Entry 5UBE (X-ray diffraction, 2.00 A resolution); this record covers chain A.

# Chain A
Name: RctB replication initiator protein
Source organism: Vibrio cholerae
Notes: fragment: domain 1
UniProtKB: A0A085QGR2 (A0A085QGR2_VIBCL); residues 1-124 here = UniProt positions 1-124
Amino-acid sequence (130 residues; row label = number of the first residue in the row):
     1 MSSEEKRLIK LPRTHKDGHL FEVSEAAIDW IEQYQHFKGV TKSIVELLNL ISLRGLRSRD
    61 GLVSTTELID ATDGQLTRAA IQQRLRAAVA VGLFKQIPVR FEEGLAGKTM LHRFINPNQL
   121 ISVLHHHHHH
Unresolved in the structure: 1-6, 123-130
Sequence notes: expression tag (125-130)
Reported in the primary citation:
  - mutagenesis - Q83A/R84A/R86A: decreased binding to oriCII
  - mutagenesis - Q83A/R84A/R86A: unchanged binding to a subset of the probes examined

# In short
The paper reports that Q83A/R84A/R86A reduce binding to oriCII; Q83A/R84A/R86A leave binding to a subset of
the probes examined unchanged.
Chain A is RctB replication initiator protein (Vibrio cholerae); the structure, Crystal structure of the
N-terminal domain (domain 1) of RctB, was determined by X-ray diffraction (same publication as 5UBD and 5UBF).
